PDB entry 8TLD | electron microscopy, 3.60 A resolution | chains C and E of the 5 polymer chains in the assembly

Chain C:
Molecule: Interleukin-5
Organism: Homo sapiens
Reference sequence: P05113 (IL5_HUMAN); residues 21-135 here correspond to UniProt positions 20-134 (UniProt number = residue number - 1)
Amino-acid sequence (146 residues; numbered 13 to 158; the number before each row is that of its first residue):
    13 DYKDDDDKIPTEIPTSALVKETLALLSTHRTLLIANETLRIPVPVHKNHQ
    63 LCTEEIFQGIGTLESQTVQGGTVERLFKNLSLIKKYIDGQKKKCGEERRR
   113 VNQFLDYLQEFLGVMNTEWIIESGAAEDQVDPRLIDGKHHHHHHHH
Unresolved in the structure: 13-24, 132-158
Differences from the reference sequence: expression tag (13-20, 136-158)
UniProt features mapped onto this chain:
  - site: Asn91 (Not glycosylated)
  - glycosylation: Thr23 (O-linked (GalNAc...) threonine), Asn48 (N-linked (GlcNAc...) asparagine)
Glycans and other covalent adducts: N-acetylglucosamine (NAG) linked to Asn48

Chain E:
Molecule: Cytokine receptor common subunit beta
Organism: Homo sapiens
Reference sequence: P32927 (IL3RB_HUMAN); residues 23-442 here = UniProt positions 23-442
Amino-acid sequence (717 residues; row label = number of the first residue in the row; numbers below 1 keep their minus sign (Asp-234 is residue -234)):
  -234 DYKDDDDKMVSKGEELFTGVVPILVELDGDVNGHKFSVSGEGEGDATYGK
  -184 LTLKFICTTGKLPVPWPTLVTTLTYGVQCFSRYPDHMKQHDFFKSAMPEG
  -134 YVQERTIFFKDDGNYKTRAEVKFEGDTLVNRIELKGIDFKEDGNILGHKL
   -84 EYNYNSHNVYIMADKQKNGIKVNFKIRHNIEDGSVQLADHYQQNTPIGDG
   -34 PVLLPDNHYLSTQSALSKDPNEKRDHMVLLEFVTAAGITLGMDELYKLEV
    16 LFQGPGSGAEETIPLQTLRCYNDYTSHITCRWADTQDAQRLVNVTLIRRV
    66 NEDLLEPVSCDLSDDMPWSACPHPRCVPRRCVIPCQSFVVTDVDYFSFQP
   116 DRPLGTRLTVTLTQHVQPPEPRDLQISTDQDHFLLTWSVALGSPQSHWLS
   166 PGDLEFEVVYKRLQDSWEDAAILLSNTSQATLGPEHLMPSSTYVARVRTR
   216 LAPGSRLSGRPSKWSPEVCWDSQPGDEAQPQNLECFFDGAAVLSCSWEVR
   266 KEVASSVSFGLFYKPSPDAGEEECSPVLREGLGSLHTRHHCQIPVPDPAT
   316 HGQYIVSVQPRRAEKHIKSSVNIQMAPPSLNVTKDGDSYSLRWETMKMRY
   366 EHIDHTFEIQYRKDTATWKDSKTETLQNAHSMALPALEPSTRYWARVRVR
   416 TSRTGYNGIWSEWSEARSWDTESVLPMGGGGSTTAPSAQLEKELQALEKE
   466 NAQLEWELQALEKELAQ
Unresolved in the structure: -234 to 325, 439-482
Differences from the reference sequence: expression tag (-234 to 22, 443-482)
UniProt features mapped onto this chain:
  - motif: Trp425 to Ser429 (WSXWS motif)
  - glycosylation (N-linked (GlcNAc...) asparagine): Asn58, Asn191, Asn346

How chain C and chain E interact:
Pairs across the interface - 10 pairs, chain C then chain E:
  Pro26(C) - Gly420(E)
  Ser28(C) - Arg418(E)
  Ala29(C) - Tyr421(E)
  Lys32(C) - His367(E)
  Glu33(C) - Tyr365(E)
  Glu33(C) - His367(E)
  Glu33(C) - Tyr421(E)  hydrogen bond
  Ala36(C) - Tyr365(E)  hydrophobic
  Leu37(C) - Tyr365(E)
  His41(C) - Arg364(E)
Also at the interface, not in a pair above, chain C (9 interface residues in all): Thr40
Also at the interface, not in a pair above, chain E (7 interface residues in all): Thr419

Summary:
9 residues of chain C and 7 residues of chain E are in contact, with 1 hydrogen bond. Its one hydrogen-bonded
contact is Glu33(C)-Tyr421(E). N-acetylglucosamine is covalently linked to Asn48(C).
Chain C is Interleukin-5 and chain E is Cytokine receptor common subunit beta, both from Homo sapiens; the
structure, Structure of the IL-5 Signaling Complex, was determined by electron microscopy.
